8DWY - chains C and N of the 20 polymer chains in the assembly; structure by electron microscopy, 3.18 A resolution.

Chain C:
Name: E1 glycoprotein
From: Chikungunya virus strain Senegal 37997
Reference sequence: Q5XXP3 (POLS_CHIK3); residues 1-439 here correspond to UniProt positions 810-1248 (UniProt number = residue number + 809)
Chain sequence (439 residues; each row starts with the number of its first residue):
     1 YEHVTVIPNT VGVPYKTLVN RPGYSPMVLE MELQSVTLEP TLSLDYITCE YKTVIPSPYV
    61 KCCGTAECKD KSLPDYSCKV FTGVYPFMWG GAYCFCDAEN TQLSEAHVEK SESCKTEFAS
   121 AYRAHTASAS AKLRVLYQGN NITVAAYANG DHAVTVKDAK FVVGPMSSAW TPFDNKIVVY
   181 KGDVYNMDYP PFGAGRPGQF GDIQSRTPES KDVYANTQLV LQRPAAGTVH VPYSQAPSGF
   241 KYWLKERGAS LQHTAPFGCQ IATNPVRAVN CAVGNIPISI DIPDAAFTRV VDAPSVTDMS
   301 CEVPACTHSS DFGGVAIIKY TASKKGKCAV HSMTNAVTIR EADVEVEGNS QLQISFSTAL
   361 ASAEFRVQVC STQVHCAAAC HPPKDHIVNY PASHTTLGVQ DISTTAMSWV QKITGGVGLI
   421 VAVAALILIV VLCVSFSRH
Disulfides: Cys-49/Cys-114, Cys-62/Cys-94, Cys-63/Cys-96, Cys-68/Cys-78, Cys-259/Cys-271, Cys-301/Cys-376, Cys-306/Cys-380, Cys-328/Cys-370
Covalent attachments: N-acetylglucosamine (NAG) linked to Asn-141
Residues lining bound ligands: N-acetylglucosamine (NAG; 2-acetamido-2-deoxy-beta-D-glucopyranose): Lys-115, Thr-116, Lys-181

Chain N:
Name: E2 glycoprotein
From: Chikungunya virus strain Senegal 37997
Reference sequence: Q5XXP3 (POLS_CHIK3); residues 5-423 here correspond to UniProt positions 330-748 (UniProt number = residue number + 325)
Chain sequence (419 residues; row label = number of the first residue in the row):
     5 NFNVYKATRP YLAHCPDCGE GHSCHSPIAL ERIRNEATDG TLKIQVSLQI GIKTDDSHDW
    65 TKLRYMDSHT PADAERAGLL VRTSAPCTIT GTMGHFILAR CPKGETLTVG FTDSRKISHT
   125 CTHPFHHEPP VIGRERFHSR PQHGKELPCS TYVQSTAATA EEIEVHMPPD TPDRTLMTQQ
   185 SGNVKITVNG QTVRYKCNCG GSNEGLTTTD KVINNCKIDQ CHAAVTNHKN WQYNSPLVPR
   245 NAELGDRKGK IHIPFPLANV TCRVPKARNP TVTYGKNQVT MLLYPDHPTL LSYRNMGQEP
   305 NYHEEWVTHK KEVTLTVPTE GLEVTWGNNE PYKYWPQMST NGTAHGHPHE IILYYYELYP
   365 TMTVVIVSVA SFVLLSMVGT AVGMCVCARR RCITPYELTP GATVPFLLSL LCCVRTTKA
Disordered / not traced: 419-423
Disulfides: Cys-19/Cys-125, Cys-22/Cys-28, Cys-91/Cys-105, Cys-153/Cys-266, Cys-201/Cys-225, Cys-203/Cys-220, Cys-396/Cys-417
Covalent attachments: N-acetylglucosamine (NAG) linked to Asn-263, Asn-345
From the paper describing this entry:
  - mutagenesis - N187D: decreased binding to 506.C01 (proposed by the authors, not directly observed)
  - mutagenesis - T213S, T213V: decreased binding to 506.A08 (proposed by the authors, not directly observed)

Interface between chain C and chain N:
Contacting residue pairs (8):
  Gly-198(C) with Tyr-288(N); Lys-314(N)
  Gln-218(C) with Thr-275(N)
  Gln-222(C) with His-147(N)
  Ser-234(C) with Asn-273(N)
  Gln-235(C) with Arg-272(N)
  Pro-237(C) with Tyr-288(N)
  Tyr-242(C) with Lys-314(N)
Also at the interface, not in a pair above, chain C (11 interface residues in all): Pro-197, Gln-199, Arg-223, Ala-236
Also at the interface, not in a pair above, chain N (7 interface residues in all): Leu-286

Overview:
The interface between chain C and chain N involves 11 residues on one side and 7 on the other. Bound to chain
C: N-acetylglucosamine. Covalently linked N-acetylglucosamine: at Asn-141(C). Covalently linked
N-acetylglucosamine: at Asn-263(N) and Asn-345(N). From the paper: T213S and T213V of chain N reduce binding
to 506.A08; N187D of chain N reduces binding to 506.C01.
Chain C is E1 glycoprotein and chain N is E2 glycoprotein, both from Chikungunya virus strain Senegal 37997;
the structure, Chikungunya VLP in complex with neutralizing Fab CHK-265 (asymmetric unit), was determined by
electron microscopy, deposited together with 8DWX.
